Entry 7BUW (X-ray diffraction, 3.30 A resolution); this record covers chains A and B.

# Chain A
Protein: FPS3
From: Eucommia ulmoides
Reference sequence: A0A1L3KPU1 (A0A1L3KPU1_EUCUL); aligned to UniProt positions 1-348 over residues 1-348
Sequence (362 residues; each row starts with the number of its first residue; note: 2 numbers in that range are skipped by the numbering (no residue carries them; nothing is unmodelled there); numbers below 1 keep their minus sign (Met-15 is residue -15)):
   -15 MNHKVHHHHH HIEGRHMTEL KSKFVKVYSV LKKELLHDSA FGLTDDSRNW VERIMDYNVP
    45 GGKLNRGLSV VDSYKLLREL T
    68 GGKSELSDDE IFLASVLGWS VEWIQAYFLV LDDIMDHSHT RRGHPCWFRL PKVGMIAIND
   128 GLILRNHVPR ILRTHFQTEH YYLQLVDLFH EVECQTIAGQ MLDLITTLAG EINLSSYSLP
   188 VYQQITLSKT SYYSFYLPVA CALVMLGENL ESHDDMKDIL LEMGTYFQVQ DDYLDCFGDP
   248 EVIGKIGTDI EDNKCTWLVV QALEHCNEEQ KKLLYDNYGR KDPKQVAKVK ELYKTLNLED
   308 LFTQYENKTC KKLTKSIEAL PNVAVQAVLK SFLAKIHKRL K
Unresolved in the structure: -15 to 0, 68-71, 104-120, 250-258, 347-348
Differences from the reference sequence: initiating methionine (-15); expression tag (-14 to 0); engineered mutation Gly68 (Asn66 in A0A1L3KPU1), Gly69 (Ser67 in A0A1L3KPU1), Tyr94 (Cys in A0A1L3KPU1), Phe95 (Ala in A0A1L3KPU1)

# Chain B
Protein: FPS3
From: Eucommia ulmoides
Reference sequence: A0A1L3KPU1 (A0A1L3KPU1_EUCUL); aligned to UniProt positions 1-348 over residues 1-348
Sequence (362 residues; numbered -15 to 348; 2 numbers in that range are skipped by the numbering (no residue carries them; nothing is unmodelled there); the number before each row is that of its first residue; numbers below 1 keep their minus sign (Met-15 is residue -15)):
   -15 MNHKVHHHHH HIEGRHMTEL KSKFVKVYSV LKKELLHDSA FGLTDDSRNW VERIMDYNVP
    45 GGKLNRGLSV VDSYKLLRE
    66 LTGGKSELSD DEIFLASVLG WSVEWIQAYF LVLDDIMDHS HTRRGHPCWF RLPKVGMIAI
   126 NDGLILRNHV PRILRTHFQT EHYYLQLVDL FHEVECQTIA GQMLDLITTL AGEINLSSYS
   186 LPVYQQITLS KTSYYSFYLP VACALVMLGE NLESHDDMKD ILLEMGTYFQ VQDDYLDCFG
   246 DPEVIGKIGT DIEDNKCTWL VVQALEHCNE EQKKLLYDNY GRKDPKQVAK VKELYKTLNL
   306 EDLFTQYENK TCKKLTKSIE ALPNVAVQAV LKSFLAKIHK RLK
Unresolved in the structure: -15 to 2, 66-71, 105-119, 247-252, 347-348
Differences from the reference sequence: initiating methionine (-15); expression tag (-14 to 0); engineered mutation Gly68 (Asn66 in A0A1L3KPU1), Gly69 (Ser67 in A0A1L3KPU1), Tyr94 (Cys in A0A1L3KPU1), Phe95 (Ala in A0A1L3KPU1)

# Chain A / chain B interface
Pairs across the interface (64):
  Ala24(A) - Gln162(B)  hydrogen bond (backbone-side chain)
  Phe25(A) - Cys161(B)  hydrophobic
  Phe25(A) - Gln162(B)
  Gly26(A) - Gln191(B)  hydrogen bond (backbone-side chain)
  Leu27(A) - Gln191(B)
  Thr28(A) - Gln191(B)
  Ser31(A) - Met168(B)
  Ser31(A) - Ile172(B)
  Trp34(A) - Met168(B)
  Trp34(A) - Ile172(B)  hydrophobic
  Val35(A) - Met168(B)  hydrophobic
  Tyr94(A) - Leu129(B)
  Leu98(A) - Leu129(B)  hydrophobic
  Met102(A) - Asn126(B)
  Met122(A) - Ile101(B)
  Met122(A) - Met122(B)  hydrophobic
  Ile123(A) - Leu171(B)  hydrophobic
  Ile123(A) - Leu175(B)  hydrophobic
  Ile125(A) - Ile125(B)  hydrophobic
  Asn126(A) - Met102(B)
  Asn126(A) - Ile164(B)
  Asn126(A) - Gln167(B)
  Asn126(A) - Met168(B)
  Asn126(A) - Leu171(B)
  Leu129(A) - Tyr94(B)
  Leu129(A) - Leu98(B)  hydrophobic
  Leu129(A) - Leu129(B)  hydrophobic
  Leu129(A) - Ile164(B)  hydrophobic
  Ile130(A) - Ile164(B)  hydrophobic
  Ile130(A) - Met168(B)  hydrophobic
  Arg132(A) - Arg132(B)
  Arg132(A) - Glu160(B)  salt bridge
  Asn133(A) - Glu160(B)  hydrogen bond
  Asn133(A) - Cys161(B)
  Asn133(A) - Ile164(B)
  Pro136(A) - His157(B)
  Arg137(A) - His157(B)  hydrogen bond
  Arg140(A) - Asp154(B)  salt bridge
  Gln144(A) - Asp154(B)  hydrogen bond
  Tyr149(A) - Asp154(B)
  Asp154(A) - Arg140(B)  salt bridge
  Asp154(A) - Gln144(B)
  His157(A) - Asn133(B)
  His157(A) - Pro136(B)
  His157(A) - Arg137(B)
  Glu160(A) - Arg132(B)  salt bridge
  Glu160(A) - Asn133(B)
  Cys161(A) - Asn133(B)
  Gln162(A) - Ala24(B)
  Gln162(A) - Phe25(B)
  Ile164(A) - Asn126(B)  hydrogen bond (backbone-side chain)
  Ile164(A) - Leu129(B)  hydrophobic
  Ile164(A) - Ile130(B)  hydrophobic
  Ile164(A) - Asn133(B)
  Ala165(A) - Phe25(B)  hydrophobic
  Gln167(A) - Asn126(B)
  Met168(A) - Trp34(B)
  Met168(A) - Val35(B)  hydrophobic
  Met168(A) - Asn126(B)
  Leu169(A) - Phe25(B)  hydrophobic
  Leu171(A) - Ile123(B)  hydrophobic
  Ile172(A) - Trp34(B)  hydrophobic
  Gln191(A) - Gly26(B)
  Ser195(A) - Phe25(B)
Interface residues without a listed pair, chain A (42 interface residues in all): Ile101, Leu150, Val153, Glu218
Interface residues without a listed pair, chain B (40 interface residues in all): Ser31, Tyr149, Leu150, Val153, Glu158, Ala165, Leu169

# Summary
The interface between chain A and chain B involves 42 residues on one side and 40 on the other; the contacts
include 6 hydrogen bonds and 4 salt bridges. Among the polar pairs are Arg132(A)-Glu160(B),
Arg140(A)-Asp154(B) and Ala24(A)-Gln162(B).
Both chains are FPS3 (Eucommia ulmoides). Entry 7BUW (Eucommia ulmoides TPT3 mutant -C94Y/A95F) was determined
by X-ray diffraction (same publication as 7BUU, 7BUV and 7BUX).
